6OY7 - chains C and H of the 9 polymer chains in the assembly; structure by X-ray diffraction, 3.04 A resolution.

== Chain C ==
Molecule: DNA-directed RNA polymerase subunit beta
From: Thermus thermophilus
Notes: EC 2.7.7.6
UniProtKB: Q8RQE9 (RPOB_THET8); numbering as in UniProt (aligned over 1-1119)
Amino-acid sequence (1119 residues; row label = number of the first residue in the row):
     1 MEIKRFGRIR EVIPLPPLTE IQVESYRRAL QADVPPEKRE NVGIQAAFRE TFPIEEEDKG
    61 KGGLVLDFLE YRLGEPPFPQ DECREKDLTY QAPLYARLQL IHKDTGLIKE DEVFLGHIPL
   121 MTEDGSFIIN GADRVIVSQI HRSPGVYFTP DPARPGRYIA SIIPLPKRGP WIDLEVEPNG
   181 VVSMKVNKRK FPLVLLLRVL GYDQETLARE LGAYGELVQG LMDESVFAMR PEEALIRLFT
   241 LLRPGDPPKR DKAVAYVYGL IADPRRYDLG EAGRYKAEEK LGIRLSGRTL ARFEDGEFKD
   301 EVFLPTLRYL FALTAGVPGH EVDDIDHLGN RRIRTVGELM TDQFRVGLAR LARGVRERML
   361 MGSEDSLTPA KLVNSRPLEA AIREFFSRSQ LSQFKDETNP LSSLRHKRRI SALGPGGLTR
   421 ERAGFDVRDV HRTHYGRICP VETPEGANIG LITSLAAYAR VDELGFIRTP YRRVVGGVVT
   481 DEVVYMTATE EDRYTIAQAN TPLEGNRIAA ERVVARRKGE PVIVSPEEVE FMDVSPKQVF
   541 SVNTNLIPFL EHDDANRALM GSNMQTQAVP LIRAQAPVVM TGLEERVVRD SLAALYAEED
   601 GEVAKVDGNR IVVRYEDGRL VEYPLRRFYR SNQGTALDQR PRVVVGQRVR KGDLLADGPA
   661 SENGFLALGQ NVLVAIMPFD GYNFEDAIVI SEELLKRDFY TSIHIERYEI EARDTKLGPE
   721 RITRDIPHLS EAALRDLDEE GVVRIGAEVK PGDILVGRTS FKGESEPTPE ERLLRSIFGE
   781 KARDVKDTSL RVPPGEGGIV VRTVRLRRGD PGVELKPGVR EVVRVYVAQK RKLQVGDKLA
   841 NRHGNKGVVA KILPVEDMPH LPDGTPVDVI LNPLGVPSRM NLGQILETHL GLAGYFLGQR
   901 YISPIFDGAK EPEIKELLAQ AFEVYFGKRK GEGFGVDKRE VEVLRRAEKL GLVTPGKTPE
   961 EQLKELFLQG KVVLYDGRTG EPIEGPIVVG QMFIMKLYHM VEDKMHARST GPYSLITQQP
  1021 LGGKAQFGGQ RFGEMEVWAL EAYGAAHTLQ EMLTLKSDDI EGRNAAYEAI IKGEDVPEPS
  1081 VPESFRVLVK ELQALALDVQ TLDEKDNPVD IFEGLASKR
Not modelled in the structure: 57-63, 1119

== Chain H ==
Molecule: 27-nt DNA strand
Sequence (27 nucleotides; row label = number of the first residue in the row; note: 5 numbers in that range are skipped by the numbering (no residue carries them; nothing is unmodelled there); a row labelled like 9A-9G holds insertion residues (9A, then the next letters in order)):
     1 TATAATGGG
 9A-9G AGCTGGC
    15 TCTGATGCAG G
Not modelled in the structure: 9A-9G

== How chain C and chain H interact ==
Residue-residue contacts - 7 pairs, chain C then chain H:
  Trp171(C) - DT15(H)  phosphate contact
  Arg243(C) - DG9(H)  hydrogen bond to the base
  Gly245(C) - DG7(H)  base contact
  Glu421(C) - DT15(H)  base contact
  Glu421(C) - DC16(H)  sugar contact
  Arg422(C) - DT15(H)  sugar contact
  Arg422(C) - DC16(H)  sugar contact
Also at the interface, not in a pair above, chain C (6 interface residues in all): Lys252
Also at the interface, not in a pair above, chain H (5 interface residues in all): DG8

== Overview ==
The interface between chain C and chain H involves 6 residues on one side and 5 on the other; the contacts
include 1 hydrogen bond. The hydrogen-bonded pair is Arg243(C)-DG9(H).
Chain C is DNA-directed RNA polymerase subunit beta (Thermus thermophilus) and chain H is a 27-nt DNA strand;
the structure, X-ray crystal structure of a bacterial reiterative transcription complex of pyrG promoter at 7
min, was determined by X-ray diffraction together with 6OVR, 6OVY, 6OW3, 6OY5, 6OY6, 6P70 and 6P71 from the
same study.
